PDB entry 8BDO | X-ray diffraction, 2.80 A resolution | chains B and C of the 3 polymer chains in the assembly

# Chain B
Molecule: Elongin-C
Organism: Homo sapiens
UniProt: Q15369 (ELOC_HUMAN); numbering as in UniProt (aligned over 17-112)
Sequence (97 residues; numbered 16 to 112; the number before each row is that of its first residue):
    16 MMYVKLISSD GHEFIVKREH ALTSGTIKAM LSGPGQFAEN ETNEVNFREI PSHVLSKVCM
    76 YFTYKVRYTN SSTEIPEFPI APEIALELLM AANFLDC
Disordered / not traced: 48-57
Differences from the reference sequence: initiating methionine (16)

# Chain C
Molecule: von Hippel-Lindau disease tumor suppressor
Organism: Homo sapiens
UniProt: P40337 (VHL_HUMAN); residue numbers follow UniProt; this construct covers 54-213
Sequence (162 residues; numbered 52 to 213; the number before each row is that of its first residue):
    52 GSMEAGRPRP VLRSVNSREP SQVIFCNRSP RVVLPVWLNF DGEPQPYPTL PPGTGRRIHS
   112 YRGHLWLFRD AGTHDGLLVN QTELFVPSLN VDGQPIFANI TLPVYTLKER CLQVVRSLVK
   172 PENYRRLDIV RSLYEDLEDH PNVQKDLERL TQERIAHQRM GD
Disordered / not traced: 52-61, 205-213
Modified / non-standard residues: Cys77 (S-(dimethylarsenic)cysteine; CAS)
Differences from the reference sequence: expression tag (52-53)
Ligand contacts: QFF ((2S,4R)-1-[(2R)-3-methyl-2-(3-methyl-1,2-oxazol-5-yl)butanoyl]-N-[4-(4-methyl-1,3-thiazol-5-yl)phenoxy]-4-oxidanyl-pyrrolidine-2-carboxamide): Asn67, Arg69, Phe76, Pro86, Trp88, Phe91, Tyr98, Pro99, Arg107, Ile109, His110, Ser111, Tyr112, His115, Trp117
Swiss-Prot annotation at these positions:
  - region: Thr157 to Val166 (Interaction with Elongin BC complex)
  - natural variant: Leu63 (L63P: In PCC), Arg64 (R64P: In PCC), Ser65 (S65A: In PCC; S65L: In VHLD; S65W: In VHLD), Val66 to Gln73 (deletion: In VHLD), Ser68 (S68W: In PCC and VHLD), Glu70 (E70K: In VHLD), Val74 (V74G: In VHLD), Ile75 (deletion: In VHLD), Phe76 (F76I: In VHLD; F76L: In VHLD; F76S: In VHLD; deletion: In VHLD), Asn78 (N78H: In VHLD; N78S: In VHLD; N78T: In VHLD), Arg79 (R79P: In VHLD), Ser80 (S80I: In VHLD; S80N: In PCC and VHLD; S80R: In VHLD), 64 further natural variant entries in UniProt
  - mutagenesis: Tyr98 (Y98N: No interaction with HIF1A. No HIF1A degradation)

# How chain B and chain C interact
Pairs across the interface - 32 pairs, chain B then chain C:
  Tyr76(B) - Tyr156(C)  hydrogen bond (side chain-backbone)
  Tyr76(B) - Thr157(C)
  Tyr76(B) - Leu158(C)  hydrogen bond (side chain-backbone)
  Tyr83(B) - Val155(C)
  Thr84(B) - Val155(C)
  Ser86(B) - Gln132(C)
  Ser87(B) - Gln132(C)  hydrogen bond
  Glu89(B) - Arg79(C)
  Ile90(B) - Leu153(C)
  Glu92(B) - Pro81(C)
  Glu92(B) - Arg82(C)  salt bridge
  Glu92(B) - Leu153(C)
  Glu92(B) - Arg161(C)  salt bridge
  Phe93(B) - Leu158(C)  hydrophobic
  Phe93(B) - Arg161(C)  hydrogen bond (backbone-side chain)
  Ile95(B) - Arg161(C)
  Ile95(B) - Cys162(C)
  Ile95(B) - Val165(C)
  Pro97(B) - Leu169(C)  hydrophobic
  Leu101(B) - Leu178(C)  hydrophobic
  Leu103(B) - Cys162(C)
  Leu104(B) - Lys159(C)
  Leu104(B) - Cys162(C)  hydrogen bond (backbone-side chain)
  Leu104(B) - Leu163(C)  hydrophobic
  Met105(B) - Ile180(C)  hydrophobic
  Ala107(B) - Leu158(C)  hydrophobic
  Ala107(B) - Lys159(C)
  Asn108(B) - Lys159(C)
  Asn108(B) - Leu184(C)
  Cys112(B) - Thr157(C)
  Cys112(B) - Leu158(C)  hydrogen bond (backbone-backbone)
  Cys112(B) - Lys159(C)  hydrogen bond (backbone-backbone)
Interface residues without a listed pair, chain B (23 interface residues in all): Val73, Tyr79, Lys80, Pro91, Ala100
Interface residues without a listed pair, chain C (21 interface residues in all): Pro154, Val166, Asp187

# In short
Chain B and chain C form an interface of 23 and 21 residues respectively, with 7 hydrogen bonds and 2 salt
bridges. Polar pairs include Glu92(B)-Arg82(C), Glu92(B)-Arg161(C) and Tyr76(B)-Tyr156(C). Ligands of chain C:
compound QFF. From UniProt: one mutagenesis site on chain C.
Here chain B is Elongin-C and chain C is von Hippel-Lindau disease tumor suppressor, both from Homo sapiens.
Entry 8BDO (VCB in complex with compound 21) was determined by X-ray diffraction together with 8BDI, 8BDJ,
8BDL, 8BDM, 8BDN, 8BDS and 3 further entries from the same study.
